Entry 5OJ8 (X-ray diffraction, 2.25 A resolution); this record covers chain A.

== Chain A ==
Name: Kinesin light chain 1
Source organism: Homo sapiens
UniProtKB: Q07866 (KLC1_HUMAN), isoform Q07866-9; numbering as in UniProt (aligned over 185-418)
Sequence (255 residues; each row starts with the number of its first residue):
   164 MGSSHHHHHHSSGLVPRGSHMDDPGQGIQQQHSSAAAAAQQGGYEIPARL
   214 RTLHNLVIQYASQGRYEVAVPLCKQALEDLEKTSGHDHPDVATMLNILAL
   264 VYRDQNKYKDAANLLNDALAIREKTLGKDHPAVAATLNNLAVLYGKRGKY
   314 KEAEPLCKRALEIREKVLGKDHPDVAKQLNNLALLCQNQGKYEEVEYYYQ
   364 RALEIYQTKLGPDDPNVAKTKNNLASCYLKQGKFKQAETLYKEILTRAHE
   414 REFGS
Not modelled in the structure: 164-208
Construct notes: initiating methionine (164); expression tag (165-184)
What the authors report for this chain:
  - interface residues: Ala262, Leu263, Arg266, Leu278, Arg285, Leu306, Glu415, Phe416, Ser418
  - conformationally variable residues (helix shift): Leu213, Arg214, Ser225

== Overview ==
The paper reports interface residues Ala262, Leu263 and Arg266 among others; conformational variability at
Leu213, Arg214 and Ser225.
Chain A is Kinesin light chain 1 (Homo sapiens); the structure, Crystal structure of the KLC1-TPR domain
([A1-B5] fragment), was determined by X-ray diffraction, deposited together with 5OJF.
